Entry 1YAR (X-ray diffraction, 1.90 A resolution); this record covers chains C and J of the 21 polymer chains in the assembly.

Chain C:
Name: Proteasome alpha subunit
Organism: Thermoplasma acidophilum
Notes: EC 3.4.25.1
UniProt: P25156 (PSMA_THEAC); residue numbers follow UniProt; this construct covers 1-233
Chain sequence (233 residues; row label = number of the first residue in the row):
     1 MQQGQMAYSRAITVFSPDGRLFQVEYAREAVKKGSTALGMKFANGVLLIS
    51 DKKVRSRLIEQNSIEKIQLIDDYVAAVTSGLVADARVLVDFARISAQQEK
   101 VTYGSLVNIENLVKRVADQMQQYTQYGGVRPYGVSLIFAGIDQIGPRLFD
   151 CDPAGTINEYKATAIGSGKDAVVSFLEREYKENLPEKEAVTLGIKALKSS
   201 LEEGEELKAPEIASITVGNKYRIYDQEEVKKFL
Unresolved in the structure: 1-12
Differences from the reference sequence: engineered mutation Ser9 (Asp in P25156)

Chain J:
Name: Proteasome beta subunit
Organism: Thermoplasma acidophilum
Notes: EC 3.4.25.1
UniProt: P28061 (PSMB_THEAC); residues -7 to 203 here correspond to UniProt positions 1-211 (UniProt number = residue number + 8)
Chain sequence (217 residues; row label = number of the first residue in the row; numbers below 1 keep their minus sign (Met-7 is residue -7)):
    -7 MNQTLETGTTTVGITLKDAVIMATERRVTMENFIMHKNGKKLFQIDTYTG
    43 MTIAGLVGDAQVLVRYMKAELELYRLQRRVNMPIEAVATLLSNMLNQVKY
    93 MPYMVQLLVGGIDTAPHVFSIDAAGGSVEDIYASTGSGSPFVYGVLESQY
   143 SEKMTVDEGVDLVIRAISAAKQRDSASGGMIDVAVITRKDGYVQLPTDQI
   193 ESRIRKLGLILHHHHHH
Unresolved in the structure: -7 to 0, 204-209
Differences from the reference sequence: expression tag (204-209)

Interface between chain C and chain J:
Residue-residue contacts (22; chain C residue first):
  Glu99(C) with Arg70(J), salt bridge
  Val101(C) with Thr81(J); Asn85(J), hydrogen bond (backbone-side chain)
  Thr102(C) with Thr81(J); Leu82(J); Asn85(J), hydrogen bond (backbone-side chain)
  Tyr103(C) with Glu62(J), hydrogen bond; Tyr66(J), hydrophobic; Arg70(J); Met74(J), hydrophobic; Ala78(J); Thr81(J)
  Gly104(C) with Thr81(J)
  Val107(C) with Tyr66(J); Val72(J), hydrophobic; Pro75(J), hydrophobic
  Asn108(C) with Arg70(J), hydrogen bond (side chain-backbone)
  Glu110(C) with Arg71(J), salt bridge
  Asn111(C) with Gln69(J), hydrogen bond (side chain-backbone); Arg70(J)
  Arg115(C) with Arg70(J)
  Gln143(C) with Pro75(J)
Other interface residues (no listed pair), chain C (12 interface residues in all): Ile144
Other interface residues (no listed pair), chain J (13 interface residues in all): Glu77

Overview:
12 residues of chain C and 13 residues of chain J are in contact, with 5 hydrogen bonds and 2 salt bridges.
Polar pairs include Glu99(C)-Arg70(J), Glu110(C)-Arg71(J) and Val101(C)-Asn85(J).
Chain C is Proteasome alpha subunit and chain J is Proteasome beta subunit, both from Thermoplasma
acidophilum; the structure, Structure of Archeabacterial 20S proteasome mutant D9S- PA26 complex, was
determined by X-ray diffraction, deposited together with 1Z7Q, 1YA7 and 1YAU.
